Entry 7VBM (electron microscopy, 3.40 A resolution); this record covers chains C and J of the 10 polymer chains in the assembly.

[Chain C]
Protein: Histone H2A type 1-B
Source organism: Mus musculus
UniProtKB: C0HKE1 (H2A1B_MOUSE); residues 0-129 here correspond to UniProt positions 1-130 (UniProt number = residue number + 1)
Chain sequence (133 residues; numbered -3 to 129; the number before each row is that of its first residue; numbers below 1 keep their minus sign (Gly-3 is residue -3)):
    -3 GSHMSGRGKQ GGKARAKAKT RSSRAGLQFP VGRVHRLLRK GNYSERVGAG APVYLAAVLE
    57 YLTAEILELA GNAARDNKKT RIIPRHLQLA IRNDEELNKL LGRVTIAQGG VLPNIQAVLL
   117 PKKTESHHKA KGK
Not modelled in the structure: -3 to 15, 108-129
Construct notes: expression tag (-3 to -1)

[Chain J]
Molecule: 145-nt DNA strand
Source organism: Mus musculus
Sequence (145 nucleotides; row label = number of the first residue in the row; numbers below 1 keep their minus sign (DA-72 is residue -72)):
   -72 ATCGATGTAT ATATCTGACA CGTGCCTGGA GACTAGGGAG TAATCCCCTT GGCGGTTAAA
   -12 ACGCGGGGGA CAGCGCGTAC GTGCGTTTAA GCGGTGCTAG AGCTGTCTAC GACCAATTGA
    48 GCGGCCTCGG CACCGGGATT CTGAT
Not modelled in the structure: -72 to -62, 65-72

[Chain C / chain J interface]
Contacting residue pairs - 14 pairs, chain C then chain J:
  Thr16(C) - DA47(J)  sugar contact
  Arg29(C) - DG48(J)  sugar contact
  Arg29(C) - DC49(J)  salt bridge to the phosphate
  Arg42(C) - DG38(J)  phosphate contact
  Arg42(C) - DA39(J)  phosphate contact
  Val43(C) - DG38(J)  sugar contact
  Val43(C) - DA39(J)  hydrogen bond to the phosphate
  Gly44(C) - DG38(J)  phosphate contact
  Ala45(C) - DG38(J)  phosphate contact
  Lys75(C) - DC58(J)  phosphate contact
  Lys75(C) - DA59(J)  salt bridge to the phosphate
  Thr76(C) - DC58(J)  hydrogen bond to the phosphate
  Arg77(C) - DG57(J)  hydrogen bond to the sugar
  Arg77(C) - DC58(J)  hydrogen bond to the phosphate
Other interface residues (no listed pair), chain C (10 interface residues in all): His31

[In short]
The interface between chain C and chain J involves 10 residues on one side and 8 on the other, with 4 hydrogen
bonds and 2 salt bridges. Among the polar pairs are Arg77(C)-DG57(J), Val43(C)-DA39(J) and Thr76(C)-DC58(J).
Here chain C is Histone H2A type 1-B and chain J is a 145-nt DNA strand, both from Mus musculus. Entry 7VBM
(The mouse nucleosome structure containing H3mm18 aided by PL2-6 scFv) was determined by electron microscopy
(same publication as 7DBH).
